Entry 8IKG (electron microscopy, 3.40 A resolution); this record covers chains B and C of the 5 polymer chains in the assembly.

== Chain B ==
Protein: Guanine nucleotide-binding protein G(I)/G(S)/G(T) subunit beta-1
Organism: Homo sapiens
UniProt: P62873 (GBB1_HUMAN); numbering as in UniProt (aligned over 2-340)
Sequence (356 residues; row label = number of the first residue in the row; numbers below 1 keep their minus sign (Met-15 is residue -15)):
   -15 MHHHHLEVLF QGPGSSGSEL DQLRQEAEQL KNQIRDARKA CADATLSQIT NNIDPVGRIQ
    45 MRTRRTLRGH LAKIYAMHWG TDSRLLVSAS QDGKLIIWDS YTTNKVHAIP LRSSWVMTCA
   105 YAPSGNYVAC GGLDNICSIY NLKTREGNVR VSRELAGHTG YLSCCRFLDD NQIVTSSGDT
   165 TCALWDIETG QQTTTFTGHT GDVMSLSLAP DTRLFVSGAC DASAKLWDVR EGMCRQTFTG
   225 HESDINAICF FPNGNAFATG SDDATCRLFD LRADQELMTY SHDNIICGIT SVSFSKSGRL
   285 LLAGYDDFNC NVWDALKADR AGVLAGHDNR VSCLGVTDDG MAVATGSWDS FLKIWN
Unresolved in the structure: -15 to 2, 24-26, 73-76, 95-99, 183, 225
Sequence notes: initiating methionine (-15); expression tag (-14 to 1)

== Chain C ==
Protein: Guanine nucleotide-binding protein G(I)/G(S)/G(O) subunit gamma-2
Organism: Homo sapiens
UniProt: P59768 (GBG2_HUMAN); numbering as in UniProt (aligned over 1-71)
Sequence (71 residues; row label = number of the first residue in the row):
     1 MASNNTASIA QARKLVEQLK MEANIDRIKV SKAAADLMAY CEAHAKEDPL LTPVPASENP
    61 FREKKFFCAI L
Unresolved in the structure: 1-6, 56-59, 64-71

== Interface between chain B and chain C ==
Contacting residue pairs - 54 pairs, chain B then chain C:
  Glu3(B) - Ile9(C)
  Leu7(B) - Ala12(C)  hydrophobic
  Leu7(B) - Arg13(C)
  Leu14(B) - Leu19(C)
  Leu14(B) - Lys20(C)
  Lys15(B) - Leu19(C)
  Ile18(B) - Ala23(C)  hydrophobic
  Asp27(B) - Val30(C)
  Ala28(B) - Val30(C)
  Ala28(B) - Ser31(C)
  Leu30(B) - Ala34(C)  hydrophobic
  Ile33(B) - Ser31(C)
  Ile43(B) - Leu50(C)
  Met45(B) - Leu50(C)  hydrophobic
  Arg48(B) - Phe61(C)
  Arg49(B) - Phe61(C)
  Arg49(B) - Arg62(C)
  Arg49(B) - Glu63(C)  salt bridge
  Ser84(B) - Phe61(C)
  Tyr85(B) - Pro60(C)
  Tyr85(B) - Phe61(C)  hydrophobic
  Met217(B) - Met21(C)  hydrophobic
  Cys218(B) - Met21(C)
  Gln220(B) - Ile25(C)
  Thr221(B) - Glu22(C)  hydrogen bond (backbone-side chain)
  Phe235(B) - Leu37(C)  hydrophobic
  Phe235(B) - Tyr40(C)  hydrophobic
  Pro236(B) - Tyr40(C)
  Asn237(B) - Tyr40(C)
  Asp254(B) - Ala33(C)
  Arg256(B) - Ile28(C)
  Arg256(B) - Asp36(C)  salt bridge
  Asp258(B) - Ile25(C)
  Asp258(B) - Arg27(C)  salt bridge
  Leu261(B) - Val30(C)  hydrophobic
  Ser279(B) - Leu50(C)
  Lys280(B) - Glu47(C)  salt bridge
  Lys280(B) - Asp48(C)
  Ser281(B) - Cys41(C)  hydrogen bond (backbone-side chain)
  Ser281(B) - His44(C)
  Ser281(B) - Asp48(C)  hydrogen bond
  Gly282(B) - Cys41(C)
  Arg283(B) - Cys41(C)
  Arg283(B) - Leu51(C)
  Leu284(B) - Leu51(C)  hydrophobic
  Leu300(B) - Cys41(C)  hydrophobic
  Asp323(B) - Pro49(C)
  Gly324(B) - Pro49(C)
  Gly324(B) - Leu50(C)
  Met325(B) - Pro60(C)  hydrophobic
  Ala326(B) - Phe61(C)  hydrophobic
  Val327(B) - Leu50(C)  hydrophobic
  Ile338(B) - Phe61(C)  hydrophobic
  Asn340(B) - Phe61(C)
Also at the interface, not in a pair above, chain B (49 interface residues in all): Leu4, Arg8, Ala11, Gln17, Arg22, Arg219, Ala240, Ala257, Val320
Also at the interface, not in a pair above, chain C (32 interface residues in all): Gln18, Lys29, Met38

== Overview ==
49 residues of chain B and 32 residues of chain C are in contact; the contacts include 3 hydrogen bonds and 4
salt bridges. Polar contacts include Arg49(B)-Glu63(C), Arg256(B)-Asp36(C) and Asp258(B)-Arg27(C).
Chain B is Guanine nucleotide-binding protein G(I)/G(S)/G(T) subunit beta-1 and chain C is Guanine
nucleotide-binding protein G(I)/G(S)/G(O) subunit gamma-2, both from Homo sapiens; the structure, Cryo-EM
structure of human receptor with G proteins, was determined by electron microscopy, deposited together with
8IKH.
